4QW6 - chains M and b of the 28 polymer chains in the assembly; structure by X-ray diffraction, 2.90 A resolution.

[Chain M]
Protein: Proteasome subunit beta type-7
From: Saccharomyces cerevisiae
Notes: EC 3.4.25.1
UniProt: P30657 (PSB7_YEAST); residues -12 to 233 here correspond to UniProt positions 21-266 (UniProt number = residue number + 33)
Amino-acid sequence (246 residues; each row starts with the number of its first residue; numbers below 1 keep their minus sign (Thr-12 is residue -12)):
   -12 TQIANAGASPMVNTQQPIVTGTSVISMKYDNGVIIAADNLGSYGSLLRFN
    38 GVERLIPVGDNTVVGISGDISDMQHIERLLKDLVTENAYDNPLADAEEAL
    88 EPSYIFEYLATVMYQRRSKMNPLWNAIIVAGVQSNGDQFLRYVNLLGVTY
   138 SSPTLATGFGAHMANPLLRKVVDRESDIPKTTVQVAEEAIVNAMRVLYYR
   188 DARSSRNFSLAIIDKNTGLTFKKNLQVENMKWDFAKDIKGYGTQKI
Unresolved in the structure: -12 to 0

[Chain b]
Protein: Proteasome subunit beta type-1
From: Saccharomyces cerevisiae
Notes: EC 3.4.25.1
UniProt: P38624 (PSB1_YEAST); residues 1-196 here correspond to UniProt positions 20-215 (UniProt number = residue number + 19)
Amino-acid sequence (196 residues; numbered 1 to 196; the number before each row is that of its first residue):
     1 TSIMAVTFKDGVILGADSRTTTGAYIANRVTDKLTRVHDKIWCCRSGSAA
    51 DTQAIADIVQYHLELYTSQYGTPSTETAASVFKELCYENKDNLTAGIIVA
   101 GYDDKNKGEVYTIPLGGSVHKLPYAIAGSGSTFIYGYCDKNFRENMSKEE
   151 TVDFIKHSLSQAIKWDGSSGGVIRMVVLTAAGVERLIFYPDEYEQL
Covalently attached groups: CARFILZOMIB, bound form (3BV) linked to Thr1
Ligand contacts: CARFILZOMIB, bound form (3BV; N-{(2S)-2-[(morpholin-4-ylacetyl)amino]-4-phenylbutanoyl}-L-leucyl-N-[(2R,3S,4S)-1,3-dihydroxy-2,6-dimethylheptan-4-yl]-L-phenylalaninamide): Arg19, Thr20, Thr21, Thr22, Ala27, Lys33, Arg45, Ser46, Gly47, Ser48, Ala49, Thr52, Thr94, Ser129, Ser168
Curated features (UniProtKB/Swiss-Prot):
  - active site: Thr1 (Nucleophile)

[Chain M / chain b interface]
Residue-residue contacts (61):
  Ser32(M) - Trp165(b)
  Ser32(M) - Asp166(b)
  Ser32(M) - Gly167(b)  hydrogen bond (backbone-backbone)
  Leu33(M) - Phe133(b)  hydrophobic
  Leu33(M) - Trp165(b)
  Leu34(M) - Lys164(b)
  Leu34(M) - Trp165(b)  hydrogen bond (backbone-backbone)
  Leu34(M) - Gly167(b)
  Arg35(M) - Trp165(b)
  Phe146(M) - Ala24(b)
  Phe146(M) - Tyr25(b)
  Tyr185(M) - Glu194(b)  hydrogen bond
  Tyr186(M) - Ile26(b)
  Tyr186(M) - Arg29(b)
  Arg187(M) - Ala24(b)
  Arg187(M) - Tyr25(b)
  Arg187(M) - Ile26(b)  hydrogen bond (backbone-backbone)
  Arg187(M) - Ala27(b)  hydrogen bond (side chain-backbone)
  Arg187(M) - Arg29(b)
  Asp188(M) - Ala24(b)
  Asp188(M) - Ile26(b)
  Ala189(M) - Arg19(b)
  Ala189(M) - Ala24(b)  hydrogen bond (backbone-backbone)
  Ala189(M) - Ile26(b)
  Ala189(M) - Gly167(b)
  Arg190(M) - Ala24(b)
  Arg190(M) - Gly167(b)
  Arg193(M) - Asp191(b)  salt bridge
  Arg193(M) - Glu194(b)  salt bridge
  Lys218(M) - Arg29(b)  hydrogen bond (backbone-side chain)
  Trp219(M) - Arg29(b)
  Trp219(M) - Gly171(b)
  Trp219(M) - Val172(b)  hydrophobic
  Trp219(M) - Tyr189(b)
  Trp219(M) - Pro190(b)
  Asp220(M) - Tyr189(b)
  Phe221(M) - Arg29(b)
  Phe221(M) - Val30(b)  hydrophobic
  Ala222(M) - Val30(b)  hydrophobic
  Ala222(M) - Val172(b)  hydrophobic
  Ala222(M) - Arg174(b)  hydrogen bond (backbone-side chain)
  Ala222(M) - Ile187(b)  hydrophobic
  Lys223(M) - Ile187(b)
  Lys223(M) - Tyr189(b)
  Ile225(M) - Val30(b)  hydrophobic
  Ile225(M) - Arg174(b)
  Lys226(M) - Asp32(b)
  Gly227(M) - Asp32(b)  hydrogen bond (backbone-side chain)
  Tyr228(M) - Thr35(b)
  Tyr228(M) - Arg45(b)
  Tyr228(M) - Gln53(b)  hydrogen bond (side chain-backbone)
  Tyr228(M) - Ala56(b)
  Tyr228(M) - Asp57(b)  hydrogen bond
  Gln231(M) - Asp32(b)
  Gln231(M) - Leu34(b)
  Gln231(M) - Thr35(b)
  Gln231(M) - Arg36(b)  hydrogen bond (side chain-backbone)
  Gln231(M) - Trp42(b)
  Gln231(M) - Arg185(b)
  Ile233(M) - Trp42(b)  hydrophobic
  Ile233(M) - Arg185(b)  hydrogen bond (backbone-side chain)
Other interface residues (no listed pair), chain M (26 interface residues in all): Met150, Met217
Other interface residues (no listed pair), chain b (35 interface residues in all): Thr21, Asn28, Ile163, Ser168, Val183

[Summary]
26 residues of chain M and 35 residues of chain b are in contact, with 13 hydrogen bonds and 2 salt bridges.
Among the polar pairs are Arg193(M)-Asp191(b), Arg193(M)-Glu194(b) and Tyr185(M)-Glu194(b). Covalently linked
CARFILZOMIB, bound form: at Thr1(b).
Chain M is Proteasome subunit beta type-7 and chain b is Proteasome subunit beta type-1, both from
Saccharomyces cerevisiae; the structure, yCP beta5-M45V mutant in complex with carfilzomib, was determined by
X-ray diffraction, deposited together with 4QUX, 4QUY, 4QV0, 4QV1, 4QV3, 4QV4 and 42 further entries.
